PDB entry 8URW | electron microscopy, 2.79 A resolution | chains D and Z of the 10 polymer chains in the assembly

[Chain D]
Molecule: DNA-directed RNA polymerase subunit gamma
From: Synechococcus elongatus
Notes: EC 2.7.7.6
UniProtKB: P42079 (RPOC1_SYNE7); numbering as in UniProt (aligned over 1-624)
Amino-acid sequence (624 residues; each row starts with the number of its first residue):
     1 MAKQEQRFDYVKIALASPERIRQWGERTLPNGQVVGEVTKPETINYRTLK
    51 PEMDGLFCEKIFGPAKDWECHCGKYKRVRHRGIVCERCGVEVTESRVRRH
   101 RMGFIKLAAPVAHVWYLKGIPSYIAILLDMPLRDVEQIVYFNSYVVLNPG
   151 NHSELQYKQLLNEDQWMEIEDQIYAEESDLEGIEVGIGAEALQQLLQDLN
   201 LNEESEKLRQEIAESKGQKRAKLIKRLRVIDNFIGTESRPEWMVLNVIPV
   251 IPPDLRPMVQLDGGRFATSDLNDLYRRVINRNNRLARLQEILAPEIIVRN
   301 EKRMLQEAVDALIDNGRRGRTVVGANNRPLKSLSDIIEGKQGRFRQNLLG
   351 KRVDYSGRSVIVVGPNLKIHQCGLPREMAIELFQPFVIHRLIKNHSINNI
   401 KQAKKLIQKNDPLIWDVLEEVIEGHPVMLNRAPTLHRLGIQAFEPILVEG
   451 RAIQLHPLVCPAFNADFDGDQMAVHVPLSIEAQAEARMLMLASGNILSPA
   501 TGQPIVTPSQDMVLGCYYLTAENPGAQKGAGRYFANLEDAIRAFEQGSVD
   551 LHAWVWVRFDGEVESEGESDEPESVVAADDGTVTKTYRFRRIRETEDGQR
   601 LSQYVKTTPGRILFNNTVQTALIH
Disordered / not traced: 1-4
Bound ions: Zn2+: C70, C72, C85, C88; Mg2+: D466, D468 (together with CTP)
Small-molecule neighbours: CTP (cytidine-5'-triphosphate): R431, P433, N464, D466, D468
Curated features (UniProtKB/Swiss-Prot):
  - binding site (Zn(2+)): C70, C72, C85, C88
  - binding site (Mg(2+)): D466, D468, D470

[Chain Z]
Molecule: DNA-directed RNA polymerase subunit beta'
From: Synechococcus elongatus
Notes: EC 2.7.7.6
UniProtKB: Q31N15 (RPOC2_SYNE7); residue numbers follow UniProt; this construct covers 1-1318
Amino-acid sequence (1318 residues; numbered 1 to 1318; the number before each row is that of its first residue):
     1 MAEAKSAPIFRNRVIDKKQLKKLIGWTFAHYGTAKTAVVADDLKALGFRY
    51 ATRAGVSISIDDLKVPGSKAELLESAEKRIQETEDRYTRGEITEVERFQK
   101 VIDTWANTNDELTDRVVKNFRESDPLNSVYMMAFSGARGNISQVRQLVGM
   151 RGLMANPQGEIIDLPIKTNFREGLTVTEYIISSYGARKGLVDTALRTADS
   201 GYLTRRLVDVSQDVIIHEVDCGTSRGLFVEAMTDGDRILIPISQRLLGRV
   251 TAEAVLDPSTDEVLAEAGQDINEDLANRIEKAGIKKVKVRSPLTCEAARS
   301 VCQKCYGWSLAHAQMVDMGEAVGIIAAQSIGEPGTQLTMRTFHTGGVFTG
   351 ETARLLRAPVAGTIKLGKKARTRPYRTRHGEEALLAEANFDLVLEGKGRK
   401 ETFAILQGSTIFVQDGDKVAAEAILAEVPVSGRTKRTVEKATKDVATDLA
   451 GEIRFQDIVPEEKTDRQGNTTRIAQRGGLLWVLAGDVYNLLPGAEPTVKN
   501 GDRVEVGDVLAETKLTTERGGTVRMGEDNGSSTHREVEIITASVVLDTAT
   551 VKAEASQGREHYVIETKGGQRFNLLAAPGTKVTTGHVVAELIDSRYRTQT
   601 GGLLKYSGVEISKKGRAKAKQGYEVTKGGTLLWIPEETHEVNKDISLLNV
   651 EDGQLVEAGTEVVKDIFCQTTGIVSVTQNNDILREIVIKPGDVHVLDDPD
   701 TAAKYDEGRLVNAGEEVFPGLTAEQLVWAEAVDGTDGPLLLLRPVQELVI
   751 PDEPPVPSQDSSQESSSRSIRLRAVQRLQFQDGERIKSVEGVDLLRTQLV
   801 LESEEGSSQLSADIELLPDSKDPETLRLQLVIIEPVVIRRDVASDTTHGS
   851 THTELRVKDGQKVKPGAVIACTQIQCKEAGVVRGIQEGSEAVRRLLVERE
   901 RDCVTLDLDVTAATQLQPGSLIVAGTQLVDGIIAPESGEVRAIAPGQLQL
   951 RIARPYRVSQGAVLHVEDKGLVQRGDNLVLLVFERAKTGDIIQGLPRIEE
  1001 LLEARKPKEACILARRPGVAHINYSDDDAIDIQVIEADGTQADYPVGPGQ
  1051 PLIISDGETVDAGQALTDGPANPHDLLEIYYDYFREQLGEDYEAALESLR
  1101 RVQALLVNEVQSVYQSQGIDISDKHIEVIVRQMTSKVRIDDGGDTIMLPG
  1151 ELHELREVYNSNNTMALTGMAPAQFTPVLLGITKASLNTNSFISAASFQE
  1201 TTRVLTEAAIEGKSDWLRGLKENVIIGRLIPAGTGFKAYEESLLTDVDGG
  1251 YEDRVYDDDLADVVIDDRAARSYTLNEGRDFSRSMTFAEGESMILDDGEE
  1301 LIDDSSASLRNLVDVDED
Disordered / not traced: 1-2, 1238-1318
Bound ions: Zn2+: C221, C295, C302, C305
Small-molecule neighbours: CTP (cytidine-5'-triphosphate): R138, Q336, M339, F342, H343
Curated features (UniProtKB/Swiss-Prot):
  - binding site (Zn(2+)): C221, C295, C302, C305
From the paper describing this entry:
  - binding site for CTP: M339, H343

[Interface between chain D and chain Z]
Residue-residue contacts (108):
  Q6(D) with R1228(Z)
  F8(D) with R1228(Z), hydrogen bond (backbone-side chain)
  D9(D) with L1217(Z)
  Y10(D) with D1215(Z); W1216(Z), hydrophobic
  V11(D) with S1214(Z); D1215(Z), hydrogen bond (backbone-backbone)
  K12(D) with G1212(Z); K1213(Z)
  I13(D) with A1208(Z); G1212(Z); K1213(Z), hydrogen bond (backbone-backbone)
  A14(D) with A1209(Z)
  L15(D) with A1209(Z); I1210(Z), hydrophobic
  W115(D) with T1206(Z)
  Y116(D) with T1206(Z)
  I120(D) with R1203(Z)
  Y123(D) with T1206(Z); E1207(Z)
  R228(D) with L1148(Z)
  D231(D) with L1148(Z)
  N232(D) with E1211(Z)
  T236(D) with E1211(Z)
  I337(D) with T1201(Z)
  E338(D) with T1201(Z)
  F344(D) with S1197(Z)
  R345(D) with R205(Z)
  L367(D) with K44(Z)
  I369(D) with D41(Z)
  L435(D) with Q328(Z); E332(Z); Q336(Z)
  H436(D) with E332(Z), salt bridge
  R437(D) with Q328(Z)
  H456(D) with D41(Z), salt bridge; K44(Z), hydrogen bond
  L458(D) with A40(Z), hydrophobic; D41(Z)
  N464(D) with Q336(Z); R340(Z), hydrogen bond
  E485(D) with T1234(Z), hydrogen bond
  S493(D) with T33(Z)
  I496(D) with F28(Z), hydrophobic
  L497(D) with F28(Z), hydrophobic; L310(Z); A311(Z)
  S498(D) with L310(Z)
  P499(D) with L310(Z); H1125(Z)
  A500(D) with L310(Z); S1122(Z); H1125(Z)
  T501(D) with D1120(Z)
  G502(D) with L310(Z)
  P504(D) with K21(Z); I24(Z), hydrophobic
  T507(D) with K17(Z)
  P508(D) with K17(Z), hydrogen bond (backbone-side chain)
  S509(D) with A137(Z)
  Q510(D) with A137(Z); R138(Z), hydrogen bond
  D511(D) with G47(Z); F48(Z); A51(Z)
  M512(D) with K44(Z); G47(Z); F48(Z), hydrophobic
  V513(D) with S135(Z)
  L514(D) with M132(Z), hydrophobic
  G515(D) with G47(Z)
  Y517(D) with V14(Z), hydrophobic; I15(Z); M131(Z), hydrophobic; S135(Z)
  Y518(D) with A54(Z), hydrophobic
  L519(D) with L46(Z), hydrophobic; Y50(Z), hydrophobic
  T520(D) with R13(Z); I15(Z), hydrogen bond (side chain-backbone)
  F544(D) with Y50(Z)
  F559(D) with F10(Z), hydrophobic
  E562(D) with I9(Z); F10(Z), hydrogen bond (backbone-backbone)
  V563(D) with F10(Z)
  E564(D) with I9(Z); F10(Z), hydrogen bond (backbone-backbone); R11(Z); N12(Z), hydrogen bond (backbone-backbone); R13(Z), salt bridge
  S565(D) with N12(Z)
  E566(D) with N12(Z); R13(Z), salt bridge
  K606(D) with N12(Z), hydrogen bond (backbone-side chain)
  T607(D) with N12(Z)
  R611(D) with N12(Z), hydrogen bond; R13(Z)
  L613(D) with Y50(Z)
  F614(D) with L43(Z), hydrophobic
  N615(D) with I9(Z); F10(Z); R11(Z), hydrogen bond (side chain-backbone)
  A621(D) with V38(Z); D42(Z)
  L622(D) with P8(Z), hydrophobic; K35(Z); V39(Z), hydrophobic
  H624(D) with K35(Z)
Interface residues without a listed pair, chain D (88 interface residues in all): I224, L227, F233, R317, L348, L349, K368, P457, G494, V506, C516, A521, E522, N523, L537, V605, I612, T617, V618, Q619
Interface residues without a listed pair, chain Z (87 interface residues in all): L20, L23, G25, W26, T27, Y31, T36, A37, V56, L126, Y130, G136, H312, I325, S329, I1121, P1149, E1151, F1192, I1193, A1196, T1202, L1205, K1221, V1224, I1225, I1226

[In short]
The interface between chain D and chain Z involves 88 residues on one side and 87 on the other; the contacts
include 15 hydrogen bonds and 4 salt bridges. Polar contacts include H436(D)-E332(Z), H456(D)-D41(Z) and
E564(D)-R13(Z). CTP is bound between chain D and chain Z. The paper reports a binding site for CTP at M339(Z)
and H343(Z).
Chain D is DNA-directed RNA polymerase subunit gamma and chain Z is DNA-directed RNA polymerase subunit beta',
both from Synechococcus elongatus; the structure, Cyanobacterial RNA polymerase elongation complex with NusG
and CTP, was determined by electron microscopy (same publication as 8SYI and 8EMB).
